Entry 2QOH (X-ray diffraction, 1.95 A resolution); this record covers chain A.

# Chain A
Name: Proto-oncogene tyrosine-protein kinase ABL1
Organism: Mus musculus
Notes: EC 2.7.10.2
Reference sequence: P00520 (ABL1_MOUSE); numbering as in UniProt (aligned over 229-515)
Sequence (288 residues; each row starts with the number of its first residue):
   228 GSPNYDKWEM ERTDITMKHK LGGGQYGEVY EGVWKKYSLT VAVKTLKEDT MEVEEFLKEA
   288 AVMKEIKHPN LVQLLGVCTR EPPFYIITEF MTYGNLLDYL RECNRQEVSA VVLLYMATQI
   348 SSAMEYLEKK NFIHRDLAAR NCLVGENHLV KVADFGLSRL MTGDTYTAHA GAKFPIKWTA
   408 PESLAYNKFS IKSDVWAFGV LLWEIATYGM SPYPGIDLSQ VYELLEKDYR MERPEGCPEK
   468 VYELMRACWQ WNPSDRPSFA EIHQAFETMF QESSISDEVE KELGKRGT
Unresolved in the structure: 276-278, 502-515
Differences from the reference sequence: expression tag (228)
Ligand contacts: P3Y (5-[3-(2-methoxyphenyl)-1H-pyrrolo[2,3-b]pyridin-5-yl]-N,N-dimethylpyridine-3-carboxamide): Leu-248, Gly-249, Tyr-253, Val-256, Glu-258, Ala-269, Lys-271, Val-299, Thr-315, Glu-316, Phe-317, Met-318, Thr-319, Tyr-320, Gly-321, Asn-322, Arg-367, Asn-368, Leu-370, Ala-380, Asp-381

# Overview
Bound to chain A: compound P3Y.
Chain A is Proto-oncogene tyrosine-protein kinase ABL1 (Mus musculus); the structure, Crystal Structure of Abl
kinase bound with PPY-A, was determined by X-ray diffraction (same publication as 2Z60).
